PDB entry 6OZ4 | X-ray diffraction, 4.05 A resolution (low resolution: residue-level contacts below are approximate; hydrogen-bond / salt-bridge calls are withheld) | chains G and B of the 4 polymer chains in the assembly

[Chain G]
Protein: Envelope glycoprotein gp160
From: Human immunodeficiency virus 1
UniProt: Q2N0S6 (Q2N0S6_9HIV1); the construct lacks a stretch of the UniProt sequence and is renumbered around it, so the offset changes along the chain: 31-141 = UniProt 30-140; 150-185 = UniProt 141-176; 187-309 = UniProt 186-308; 312-321 = UniProt 309-318; 2 more segments
Sequence (481 residues; each row starts with the number of its first residue; note: 12 numbers in that range are skipped by the numbering (no residue carries them; nothing is unmodelled there); a row labelled like 185A-185I holds insertion residues (185A, then the next letters in order)):
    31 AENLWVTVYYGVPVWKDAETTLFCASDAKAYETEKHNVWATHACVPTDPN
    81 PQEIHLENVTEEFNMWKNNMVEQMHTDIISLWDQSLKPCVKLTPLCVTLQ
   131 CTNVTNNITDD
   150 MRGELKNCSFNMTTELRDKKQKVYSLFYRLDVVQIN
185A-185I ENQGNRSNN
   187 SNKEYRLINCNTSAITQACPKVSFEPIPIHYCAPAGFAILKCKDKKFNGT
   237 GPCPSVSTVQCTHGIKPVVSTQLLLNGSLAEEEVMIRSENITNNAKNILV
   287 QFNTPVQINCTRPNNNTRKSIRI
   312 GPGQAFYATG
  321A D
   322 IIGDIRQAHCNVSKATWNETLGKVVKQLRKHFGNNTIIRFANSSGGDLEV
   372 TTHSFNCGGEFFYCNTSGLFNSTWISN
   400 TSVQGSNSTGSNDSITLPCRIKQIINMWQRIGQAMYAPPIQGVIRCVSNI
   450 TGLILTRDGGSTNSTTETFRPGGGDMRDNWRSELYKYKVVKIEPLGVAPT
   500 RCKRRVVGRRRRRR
Disordered / not traced: 31-33, 185A-185I, 400-410, 505-513
Disulfide bonds: Cys54-Cys74, Cys119-Cys205, Cys126-Cys196, Cys131-Cys157, Cys218-Cys247, Cys228-Cys239, Cys296-Cys331, Cys378-Cys445, Cys385-Cys418
Glycans and other covalent adducts: N-acetylglucosamine (NAG) linked to Asn133, Asn156, Asn160, Asn197, Asn234, Asn262, Asn276, Asn295, Asn301, Asn332, Asn339, Asn355, Asn363, Asn386, Asn392, Asn448
Construct notes: engineered mutation Asn332 (Thr330 in Q2N0S6), Cys501 (Ala498 in Q2N0S6); expression tag (509-513)
What the authors report for this chain:
  - conformationally variable residues (loop rearrangement): Gln428
  - post-translational modification sites: Asn276

[Chain B]
Protein: Envelope glycoprotein gp41
From: Human immunodeficiency virus 1
UniProt: Q2N0S6 (Q2N0S6_9HIV1); residues 512-664 here correspond to UniProt positions 509-661 (UniProt number = residue number - 3)
Sequence (153 residues; numbered 512 to 664; the number before each row is that of its first residue):
   512 AVGIGAVFLGFLGAAGSTMGAASMTLTVQARNLLSGIVQQQSNLLRAPEA
   562 QQHLLKLTVWGIKQLQARVLAVERYLRDQQLLGIWGCSGKLICCTNVPWN
   612 SSWSNRNLSEIWDNMTWLQWDKEISNYTQIIYGLLEESQNQQEKNEQDLL
   662 ALD
Disordered / not traced: 512-521, 548-568
Disulfide bonds: Cys598-Cys604
Glycans and other covalent adducts: N-acetylglucosamine (NAG) linked to Asn611, Asn618, Asn637
Construct notes: engineered mutation Pro559 (Ile556 in Q2N0S6), Cys605 (Thr602 in Q2N0S6)

[How chain G and chain B interact]
Inter-chain disulfides: Cys501(G)-Cys605(B)
Residue-residue contacts (72; chain G residue first):
  Leu34(G) with Pro609(B); Trp610(B)
  Trp35(G) with Thr606(B); Asn607(B); Val608(B); Pro609(B)
  Val36(G) with Cys605(B); Thr606(B); Val608(B); Pro609(B)
  Thr37(G) with Ile603(B); Cys604(B); Cys605(B)
  Val38(G) with Cys598(B); Leu602(B); Ile603(B); Cys604(B)
  Tyr39(G) with Leu537(B); Leu602(B); Ile603(B); Trp623(B)
  Tyr40(G) with Leu537(B); Ala541(B); Leu544(B); Tyr586(B); Gln590(B); Leu602(B)
  Gly41(G) with Gln540(B)
  Val42(G) with Trp628(B)
  Pro43(G) with Ala526(B); Trp628(B); Leu629(B)
  Val44(G) with Leu629(B); Asp632(B)
  Trp45(G) with Leu629(B)
  Thr51(G) with Ala578(B)
  Phe53(G) with Gln575(B)
  Cys54(G) with Trp571(B)
  His72(G) with Thr569(B); Trp571(B)
  Ala73(G) with Trp571(B)
  Cys74(G) with Trp571(B)
  Gln82(G) with Asn543(B)
  Ile84(G) with Phe522(B); Gly524(B)
  His85(G) with Gly524(B)
  Leu86(G) with Gly524(B)
  Glu87(G) with Gly524(B); Ala525(B); Gly527(B); Ser528(B)
  Asn88(G) with Gly527(B)
  Val89(G) with Ala526(B); Gly527(B)
  Asp107(G) with Lys574(B)
  Ala221(G) with Asn543(B); Leu544(B)
  Lys490(G) with Arg585(B)
  Glu492(G) with Arg585(B); Asp632(B)
  Pro493(G) with Asp589(B)
  Leu494(G) with Tyr643(B)
  Val496(G) with Trp631(B)
  Pro498(G) with Trp610(B)
  Cys501(G) with Cys605(B), disulfide; Thr606(B)
  Lys502(G) with Asn607(B)
  Arg503(G) with Gly597(B); Cys598(B); Cys604(B); Cys605(B); Asn607(B)
Interface residues without a listed pair, chain G (43 interface residues in all): Thr71, Gln103, Phe223, Thr244, Ile491, Ala497, Arg504
Interface residues without a listed pair, chain B (41 interface residues in all): Leu523, Val570, Leu581, Leu646

[Overview]
43 residues of chain G face 41 of chain B across their interface; the contacts include 1 disulfide bond. The
paper reports a modification site at Asn276(G); conformational variability at Gln428(G).
Here chain G is Envelope glycoprotein gp160 and chain B is Envelope glycoprotein gp41, both from Human
immunodeficiency virus 1. Entry 6OZ4 (Crystal structure of broadly neutralizing antibody N49P6 Fab in complex
with HIV-1 BG505 SOSIP.664 Env trimer ...) was determined by X-ray diffraction.
